Entry 9ELG (electron microscopy, 3.71 A resolution); this record covers chains A and C.

# Chain A
Protein: Spike protein S1
Organism: Severe acute respiratory syndrome coronavirus 2
Notes: fragment: N-terminal domain
UniProtKB: P0DTC2 (SPIKE_SARS2); aligned to UniProt positions 1-285 over residues 4-289 (the alignment contains insertions or deletions, so no single offset holds)
Chain sequence (285 residues; each row starts with the number of its first residue; note: 1 number in that range is skipped by the numbering (no residue carries it; nothing is unmodelled there)):
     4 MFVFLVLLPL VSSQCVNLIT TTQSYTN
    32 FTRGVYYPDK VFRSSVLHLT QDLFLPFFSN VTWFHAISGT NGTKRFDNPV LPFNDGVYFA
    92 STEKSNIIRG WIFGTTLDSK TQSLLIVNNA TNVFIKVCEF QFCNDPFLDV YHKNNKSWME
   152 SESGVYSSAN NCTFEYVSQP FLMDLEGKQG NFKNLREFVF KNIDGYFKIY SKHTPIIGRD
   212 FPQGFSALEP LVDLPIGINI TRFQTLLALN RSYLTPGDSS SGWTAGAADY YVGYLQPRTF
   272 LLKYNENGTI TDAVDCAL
Unresolved in the structure: 4-22, 70-72, 143-149, 174-183, 245-252
Sequence notes: variant Ile-22 (Thr19 in P0DTC2), Asp-140 (Gly142 in P0DTC2), Gly-209 (Val213 in P0DTC2); conflict Thr-24 (Arg21 in P0DTC2), Ser-27 (Ala in P0DTC2), Leu-50 (Ser in P0DTC2), Phe-125 (Val127 in P0DTC2), Ser-154 (Phe157 in P0DTC2), Gly-155 (Arg158 in P0DTC2), Ile-208 (Leu212 in P0DTC2), Phe-212 (Leu216 in P0DTC2), Asn-241 (His245 in P0DTC2), Asp-260 (Ala264 in P0DTC2)
Cystine bridges: Cys-129/Cys-163
Glycans and other covalent adducts: N-acetylglucosamine (NAG) linked to Asn-30, Asn-61, Asn-120, Asn-162, Asn-230, Asn-241, Asn-278
Reported in the primary citation:
  - conformationally variable residues (side-chain flip): Phe-32
  - contacts within the chain: Phe-32/Val-62 (hydrophobic contact)
  - post-translational modification sites: Asn-30, Asn-61

# Chain C
Protein: Spike protein S1
Organism: Severe acute respiratory syndrome coronavirus 2
Notes: fragment: receptor-binding domain
UniProtKB: P0DTC2 (SPIKE_SARS2); numbering as in UniProt; present here: 318-482, 484-590
Chain sequence (272 residues; row label = number of the first residue in the row; note: 1 number in that range is skipped by the numbering (no residue carries it; nothing is unmodelled there)):
   318 FRVQPTESIV RFPNVTNLCP FHEVFNATRF ASVYAWNRTR ISNCVADYSV LYNFAPFFAF
   378 KCYGVSPTKL NDLCFTNVYA DSFVIKGNEV SQIAPGQTGN IADYNYKLPD DFTGCVIAWN
   438 SNKLDSKHSG NYDYWYRSLR KSKLKPFERD ISTEIYQAGN KPCKG
   484 KGPNCYFPLE SYGFRPTYGV GHQPYRVVVL SFELLHAPAT VCGPKKSTNL VKNKCVNFNF
   544 NGLTGTGVLT KSNKKFLPFQ QFGRDIVDTT DAVRDPQTLE ILDITPC
Sequence notes: conflict Val-332 (Ile in P0DTC2), Thr-356 (Lys in P0DTC2), Lys-403 (Arg in P0DTC2), His-445 (Val in P0DTC2), Asp-450 (Asn in P0DTC2), Trp-452 (Leu in P0DTC2), Ser-455 (Leu in P0DTC2), Lys-481 (Asn in P0DTC2), Glu-493 (Gln in P0DTC2), Lys-554 (Glu in P0DTC2), Val-570 (Ala in P0DTC2); variant His-339 (Gly in P0DTC2), Phe-371 (Ser in P0DTC2), Pro-373 (Ser in P0DTC2), Phe-375 (Ser in P0DTC2), Ala-376 (Thr in P0DTC2), Asn-405 (Asp in P0DTC2), Ser-408 (Arg in P0DTC2), Asn-417 (Lys in P0DTC2), Lys-440 (Asn in P0DTC2), Ser-446 (Gly in P0DTC2), Leu-456 (Phe in P0DTC2), Lys-460 (Asn in P0DTC2), Asn-477 (Ser in P0DTC2), Lys-478 (Thr in P0DTC2), Lys-484 (Glu in P0DTC2), Pro-486 (Phe in P0DTC2), Arg-498 (Gln in P0DTC2), Tyr-501 (Asn in P0DTC2), His-505 (Tyr in P0DTC2)
Cystine bridges: Cys-336/Cys-361, Cys-379/Cys-432, Cys-391/Cys-525, Cys-480/Cys-488, Cys-538/Cys-590
Glycans and other covalent adducts: N-acetylglucosamine (NAG) linked to Asn-331, Asn-343, Asn-354

# How chain A and chain C interact
Residue-residue contacts (24):
  Tyr-38(A) / Phe-562(C)  hydrophobic
  Lys-41(A) / Phe-562(C)  hydrogen bond (side chain-backbone)
  Lys-41(A) / Gln-563(C)
  Lys-41(A) / Gln-564(C)
  Val-42(A) / Gln-563(C)
  Val-42(A) / Phe-565(C)
  Phe-43(A) / Lys-557(C)
  Phe-43(A) / Lys-558(C)
  Phe-43(A) / Phe-559(C)  hydrophobic
  Phe-43(A) / Gln-563(C)
  Phe-43(A) / Phe-565(C)  hydrogen bond (backbone-backbone)
  Phe-43(A) / Gly-566(C)
  Phe-43(A) / Arg-567(C)  hydrogen bond (backbone-backbone)
  Arg-44(A) / Asp-571(C)  salt bridge
  Ser-46(A) / Ile-569(C)
  Tyr-197(A) / Asn-394(C)  hydrogen bond
  Tyr-197(A) / Tyr-396(C)  hydrogen bond
  Tyr-197(A) / Glu-516(C)  hydrogen bond
  Glu-220(A) / Phe-562(C)
  Pro-221(A) / Phe-562(C)
  Pro-226(A) / Arg-357(C)
  Pro-226(A) / Tyr-396(C)
  Asn-278(A) / Lys-558(C)
  Gly-279(A) / Leu-560(C)
Interface residues without a listed pair, chain A (13 interface residues in all): Val-47
Interface residues without a listed pair, chain C (17 interface residues in all): Pro-521

# Summary
Chain A and chain C form an interface of 13 and 17 residues respectively; the contacts include 6 hydrogen
bonds and 1 salt bridge. Among the polar pairs are Arg-44(A)/Asp-571(C), Lys-41(A)/Phe-562(C) and
Tyr-197(A)/Asn-394(C). The paper reports modification sites Asn-30(A) and Asn-61(A); conformational
variability at Phe-32(A).
Here chain A is Spike protein S1 and chain C is Spike protein S1, both from Severe acute respiratory syndrome
coronavirus 2. Entry 9ELG (Cryo-EM structure of SARS-CoV-2 Omicron KP.3.1.1 spike RBD and NTD (local
refinement of RBD and NTD)) was determined by electron microscopy (same publication as 9ELE and 9ELF).
